PDB entry 1IKG | X-ray diffraction, 1.90 A resolution | chain A

== Chain A ==
Name: D-alanyl-D-alanine carboxypeptidase
From: Streptomyces sp
Notes: EC 3.4.16.4
UniProtKB: P15555 (DAC_STRSR); residues 1-349 here correspond to UniProt positions 32-380 (UniProt number = residue number + 31)
Sequence (349 residues; row label = number of the first residue in the row):
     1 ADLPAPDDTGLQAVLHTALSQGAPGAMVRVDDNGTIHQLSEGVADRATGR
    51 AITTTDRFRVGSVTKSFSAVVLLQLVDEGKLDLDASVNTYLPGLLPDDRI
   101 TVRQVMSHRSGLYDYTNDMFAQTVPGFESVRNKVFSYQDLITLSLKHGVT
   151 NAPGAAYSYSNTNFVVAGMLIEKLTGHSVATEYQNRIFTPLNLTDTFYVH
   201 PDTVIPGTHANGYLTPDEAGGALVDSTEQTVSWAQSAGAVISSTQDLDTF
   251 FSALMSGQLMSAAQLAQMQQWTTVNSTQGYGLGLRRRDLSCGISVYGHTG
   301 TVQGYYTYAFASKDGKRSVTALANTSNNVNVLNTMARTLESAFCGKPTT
Disordered / not traced: 1-2, 348-349
Disulfide bonds: Cys291-Cys344
Ligand contacts: REX (glycyl-L-alpha-amino-epsilon-pimelyl-D-alanyl-D-alanine): Gly61, Ser62, Lys65, Thr116, Phe120, Ala121, Gln122, Thr123, Tyr159, Asn161, Leu214, Trp233, Ala234, Ala237, Gly238, Arg285, His298, Thr299, Gly300, Thr301, Val302, Gln303, Gly304, Tyr306, Ser326, Asn327
UniProt features mapped onto this chain:
  - active site: Ser62 (Acyl-ester intermediate)
  - binding site (substrate): Phe120 to Thr123, Tyr159 to Asn161, Arg285, Thr299 to Thr301, Ser326, Asn327

== Overview ==
Ligands of chain A: compound REX. Curated annotation (UniProt) lists active-site residue Ser62 and 13
substrate-binding residues.
Chain A is D-alanyl-D-alanine carboxypeptidase (Streptomyces sp); the structure, Michaelis complex of
streptomyces R61 dd-peptidase with a specific peptidoglycan substrate fragment, was determined by X-ray
diffraction together with 1IKI from the same study.
